PDB entry 7Y8J | X-ray diffraction, 1.03 A resolution | chains H and L of the 3 polymer chains in the assembly

# Chain H
Molecule: heavy chain of 3D1
Organism: Homo sapiens
Sequence (122 residues; numbered 1 to 122; the number before each row is that of its first residue):
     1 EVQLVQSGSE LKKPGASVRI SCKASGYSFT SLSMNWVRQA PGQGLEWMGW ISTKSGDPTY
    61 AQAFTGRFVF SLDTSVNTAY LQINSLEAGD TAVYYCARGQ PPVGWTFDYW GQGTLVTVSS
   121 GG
Modified positions: Glu1 (pyroglutamic acid; PCA)
Cystine bridges: Cys22-Cys96
Reported in the primary citation:
  - conformationally variable residues (side-chain flip): Lys54

# Chain L
Molecule: light chain of 3D1
Organism: Homo sapiens
Sequence (114 residues; row label = number of the first residue in the row; numbers below 1 keep their minus sign (Gly-1 is residue -1)):
    -1 GSQSALTQPP SASGSPGQSV TISCTGTSSD VGGYNYVSWY QQHPGSAPKL IIYEVSKRPS
    59 GVPDRFSGSK SGNTASLTVS GLQAEDEADY YCSSYTSSST LVFGGGTKLT VLGG
Cystine bridges: Cys22-Cys90

# Interface between chain H and chain L
Residue-residue contacts (34; chain H residue first):
  Gln39(H) with Gln40(L), hydrogen bond; Tyr89(L), hydrogen bond
  Gln43(H) with Tyr89(L)
  Gly44(H) with Tyr89(L)
  Leu45(H) with Pro46(L), hydrophobic; Tyr89(L), hydrophobic; Phe101(L)
  Glu46(H) with Phe101(L)
  Trp47(H) with Thr98(L); Leu99(L); Phe101(L)
  Trp50(H) with Ser97(L)
  Tyr95(H) with Gln40(L), hydrogen bond; Ser44(L); Ala45(L), hydrophobic; Pro46(L)
  Gln100(H) with Tyr51(L)
  Pro102(H) with Tyr34(L)
  Val103(H) with Tyr34(L)
  Trp105(H) with Tyr93(L); Ser97(L); Thr98(L); Leu99(L)
  Thr106(H) with Ser36(L); Tyr38(L); Leu48(L); Tyr51(L)
  Phe107(H) with Tyr38(L), hydrogen bond (backbone-side chain); Leu48(L); Leu99(L), hydrophobic
  Asp108(H) with Leu48(L)
  Trp110(H) with Tyr38(L); Pro46(L)
  Gly111(H) with Ala45(L)
Also at the interface, not in a pair above, chain H (19 interface residues in all): Val37, Gln112
Also at the interface, not in a pair above, chain L (16 interface residues in all): Glu52

# In short
19 residues of chain H and 16 residues of chain L are in contact, with 4 hydrogen bonds. Polar pairs include
Gln39(H)-Gln40(L), Gln39(H)-Tyr89(L) and Tyr95(H)-Gln40(L). From the paper: conformational variability at
Lys54(H).
Here chain H is heavy chain of 3D1 and chain L is light chain of 3D1, both from Homo sapiens. Entry 7Y8J (3D1
in complex with 6-mer HR1 peptide from SARS-CoV-2) was determined by X-ray diffraction (same publication as
7YI6 and 7YD3).
